Entry 7MK9 (electron microscopy, 3.54 A resolution); this record covers chains Q and M of the 17 polymer chains in the assembly.

Chain Q:
Protein: Transcription initiation factor IIF subunit alpha
Organism: Saccharomyces cerevisiae
Reference sequence: P41895 (T2FA_YEAST); numbering as in UniProt (aligned over 1-735)
Sequence (735 residues; row label = number of the first residue in the row):
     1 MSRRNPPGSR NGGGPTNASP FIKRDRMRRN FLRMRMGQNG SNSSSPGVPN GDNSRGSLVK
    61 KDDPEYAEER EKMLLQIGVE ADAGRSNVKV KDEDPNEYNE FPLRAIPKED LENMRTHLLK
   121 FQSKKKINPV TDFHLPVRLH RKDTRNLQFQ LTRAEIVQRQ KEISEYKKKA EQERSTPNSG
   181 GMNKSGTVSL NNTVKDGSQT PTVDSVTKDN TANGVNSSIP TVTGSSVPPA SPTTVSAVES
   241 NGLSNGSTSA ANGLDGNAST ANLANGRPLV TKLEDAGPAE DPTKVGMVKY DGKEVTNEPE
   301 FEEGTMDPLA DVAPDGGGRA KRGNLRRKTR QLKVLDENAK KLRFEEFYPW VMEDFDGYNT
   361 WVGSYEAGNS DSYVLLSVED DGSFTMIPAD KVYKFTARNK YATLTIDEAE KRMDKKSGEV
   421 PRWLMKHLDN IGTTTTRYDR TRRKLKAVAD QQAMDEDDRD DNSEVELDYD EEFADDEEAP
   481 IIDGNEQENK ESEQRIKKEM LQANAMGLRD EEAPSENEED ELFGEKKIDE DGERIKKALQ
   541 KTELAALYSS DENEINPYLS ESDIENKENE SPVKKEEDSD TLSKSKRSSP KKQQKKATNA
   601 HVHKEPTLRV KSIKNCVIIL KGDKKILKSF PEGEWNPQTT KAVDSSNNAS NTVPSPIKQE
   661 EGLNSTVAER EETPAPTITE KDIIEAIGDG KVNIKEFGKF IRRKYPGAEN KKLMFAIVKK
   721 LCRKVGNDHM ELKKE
Not modelled in the structure: 1-15, 36-93, 165-324, 448-735
UniProt features mapped onto this chain:
  - modified residue: Ser-198 (Phosphoserine), Thr-200 (Phosphothreonine), Ser-515 (Phosphoserine), Ser-560 (Phosphoserine), Ser-562 (Phosphoserine), Ser-571 (Phosphoserine), Ser-655 (Phosphoserine)

Chain M:
Protein: Transcription initiation factor IIF subunit beta
Organism: Saccharomyces cerevisiae
Reference sequence: A0A6A5PZ00 (A0A6A5PZ00_YEASX); residues 1-400 here = UniProt positions 1-400
Sequence (400 residues; row label = number of the first residue in the row):
     1 MSSGSAGAPA LSNNSTNSVA KEKSGNISGD EYLSQEEEVF DGNDIENNET KVYEESLDLD
    61 LERSNRQVWL VRLPMFLAEK WRDRNNLHGQ ELGKIRINKD GSKITLLLNE NDNDSIPHEY
   121 DLELTKKVVE NEYVFTEQNL KKYQQRKKEL EADPEKQRQA YLKKQEREEE LKKKQQQQKR
   181 RNNRKKFNHR VMTDRDGRDR YIPYVKTIPK KTAIVGTVCH ECQVMPSMND PNYHKIVEQR
   241 RNIVKLNNKE RITTLDETVG VTMSHTGMSM RSDNSNFLKV GREKAKSNIK SIRMPKKEIL
   301 DYLFKLFDEY DYWSLKGLKE RTRQPEAHLK ECLDKVATLV KKGPYAFKYT LRPEYKKLKE
   361 EERKATLGEL ADEQTGSAGD NAQGDAEADL EDEIEMEDVV
Not modelled in the structure: 1-53, 143-197, 244-400

Chain Q / chain M interface:
Pairs across the interface - 119 pairs, chain Q then chain M:
  Asn-96(Q) with Lys-99(M), hydrogen bond (backbone-side chain)
  Glu-97(Q) with Arg-96(M), salt bridge; Ile-97(M); Asn-98(M), hydrogen bond; Lys-99(M), hydrogen bond (backbone-backbone)
  Tyr-98(Q) with Arg-96(M); Ile-97(M)
  Asn-99(Q) with Ile-95(M); Ile-97(M)
  Glu-100(Q) with Lys-94(M), salt bridge; Ile-95(M), hydrogen bond (side chain-backbone); Arg-96(M); Leu-107(M)
  Phe-101(Q) with Glu-91(M); Lys-94(M)
  Pro-102(Q) with Glu-91(M); Gly-93(M); Lys-94(M)
  Leu-103(Q) with Glu-91(M); Leu-92(M), hydrogen bond (backbone-backbone); Gly-93(M), hydrogen bond (backbone-backbone)
  Arg-104(Q) with Gly-89(M), hydrogen bond (side chain-backbone); Gln-90(M); Glu-91(M)
  Ala-105(Q) with Leu-87(M), hydrophobic; Gly-89(M); Gln-90(M), hydrogen bond (backbone-backbone)
  Ile-106(Q) with Leu-87(M); Gly-89(M)
  Pro-107(Q) with Leu-87(M)
  Lys-108(Q) with Arg-84(M); Asn-85(M), hydrogen bond (side chain-backbone); Asn-86(M); Leu-87(M), hydrogen bond (backbone-backbone); His-88(M), hydrogen bond
  Leu-111(Q) with Leu-87(M), hydrophobic
  Asn-113(Q) with Gln-138(M)
  Met-114(Q) with Thr-136(M); Glu-137(M); Gln-138(M)
  Arg-115(Q) with Thr-136(M); Glu-137(M), hydrogen bond (backbone-backbone)
  Thr-116(Q) with Phe-135(M); Thr-136(M)
  His-117(Q) with Val-134(M); Phe-135(M), hydrogen bond (backbone-backbone); Glu-137(M), salt bridge
  Leu-118(Q) with Leu-70(M), hydrophobic; Tyr-133(M)
  Leu-119(Q) with Asn-131(M); Glu-132(M); Tyr-133(M), hydrogen bond (backbone-backbone); Phe-135(M), hydrophobic
  Lys-120(Q) with Asn-131(M); Glu-132(M)
  Phe-121(Q) with Asn-131(M), hydrogen bond (backbone-backbone)
  Ser-123(Q) with Asn-131(M)
  Lys-125(Q) with Asn-131(M), hydrogen bond (backbone-side chain)
  Lys-126(Q) with Val-129(M); Glu-130(M); Asn-131(M); Tyr-133(M)
  Ile-127(Q) with Asn-131(M), hydrogen bond (backbone-side chain); Tyr-133(M), hydrogen bond (backbone-side chain)
  Pro-129(Q) with Leu-61(M); Tyr-133(M)
  Val-130(Q) with Leu-61(M); Ser-64(M)
  Pro-136(Q) with Asp-58(M)
  Val-137(Q) with Asp-58(M); Leu-59(M), hydrogen bond (backbone-backbone)
  Arg-138(Q) with Leu-57(M); Asp-58(M), salt bridge
  Leu-139(Q) with Leu-59(M), hydrophobic; Phe-135(M), hydrophobic; Thr-212(M)
  His-140(Q) with Leu-57(M)
  Arg-141(Q) with Glu-137(M), salt bridge; Ile-208(M), hydrogen bond (backbone-backbone); Lys-210(M)
  Lys-142(Q) with Thr-207(M)
  Asp-143(Q) with Val-205(M)
  Phe-149(Q) with Arg-200(M); Tyr-201(M); Ile-202(M), hydrophobic
  Tyr-348(Q) with Lys-206(M); Ile-208(M), hydrophobic
  Trp-350(Q) with Glu-137(M); Lys-210(M)
  Ser-370(Q) with Arg-82(M)
  Asp-371(Q) with Arg-82(M), hydrogen bond (backbone-side chain)
  Ser-372(Q) with Leu-73(M), hydrogen bond (side chain-backbone)
  Tyr-373(Q) with Val-71(M); Arg-72(M), hydrogen bond; Arg-82(M), hydrogen bond (backbone-side chain)
  Val-374(Q) with Leu-70(M); Val-71(M), hydrogen bond (backbone-backbone)
  Leu-375(Q) with Leu-70(M), hydrophobic; Val-134(M), hydrophobic
  Leu-376(Q) with Val-68(M); Trp-69(M), hydrogen bond (backbone-backbone); Val-71(M), hydrophobic
  Ser-377(Q) with Arg-66(M); Gln-67(M), hydrogen bond (side chain-backbone); Val-68(M)
  Val-378(Q) with Arg-66(M), hydrogen bond (backbone-side chain); Gln-67(M)
  Asp-380(Q) with Arg-66(M), salt bridge
  Phe-384(Q) with Ile-95(M), hydrophobic
  Met-386(Q) with Trp-81(M); Leu-87(M)
  Pro-388(Q) with Arg-82(M); Leu-87(M)
  Ala-389(Q) with Arg-82(M), hydrogen bond (backbone-side chain)
  Asp-390(Q) with Arg-82(M)
  Ile-431(Q) with Arg-198(M), hydrogen bond (backbone-side chain)
  Gly-432(Q) with Arg-198(M), hydrogen bond (backbone-side chain)
  Thr-433(Q) with Arg-198(M)
  Arg-440(Q) with Tyr-201(M)
Interface residues without a listed pair, chain Q (68 interface residues in all): Lys-124, Asn-128, Asn-146, Leu-151, Asn-369, Glu-379, Ser-383, Tyr-393, Thr-434
Interface residues without a listed pair, chain M (57 interface residues in all): Asp-100, Asn-109, Pro-209, Ile-214, Val-218

In short:
Chain Q and chain M form an interface of 68 and 57 residues respectively, with 31 hydrogen bonds and 6 salt
bridges. Among the polar pairs are Glu-97(Q)/Arg-96(M), Glu-100(Q)/Lys-94(M) and His-117(Q)/Glu-137(M).
Here chain Q is Transcription initiation factor IIF subunit alpha and chain M is Transcription initiation
factor IIF subunit beta, both from Saccharomyces cerevisiae. Entry 7MK9 (Complex structure of trailing EC of
EC+EC (trailing EC-focused)) was determined by electron microscopy (same publication as 7MEI, 7MKA, 7ML0,
7ML1, 7ML2, 7ML3 and 7ML4).
